Entry 7UO7 (electron microscopy, 3.09 A resolution); this record covers chains C and D of the 6 polymer chains in the assembly.

# Chain C
Name: Non-structural protein 7
Organism: Severe acute respiratory syndrome coronavirus 2
Reference sequence: P0DTD1 (R1AB_SARS2); residues 1-83 here correspond to UniProt positions 3860-3942 (UniProt number = residue number + 3859)
Sequence (92 residues; each row starts with the number of its first residue; numbers below 1 keep their minus sign (Val-8 is residue -8)):
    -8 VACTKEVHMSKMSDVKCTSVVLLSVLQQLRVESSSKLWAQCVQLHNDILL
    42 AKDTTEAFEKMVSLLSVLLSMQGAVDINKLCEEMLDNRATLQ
Disordered / not traced: -8 to 0, 74-83
Differences from the reference sequence: expression tag (-8 to 0)
Curated features (UniProtKB/Swiss-Prot):
  - site: Gln83 (Cleavage)

# Chain D
Name: Non-structural protein 8
Organism: Severe acute respiratory syndrome coronavirus 2
Reference sequence: P0DTD1 (R1AB_SARS2); residues 1-198 here correspond to UniProt positions 3943-4140 (UniProt number = residue number + 3942)
Sequence (198 residues; each row starts with the number of its first residue):
     1 AIASEFSSLPSYAAFATAQEAYEQAVANGDSEVVLKKLKKSLNVAKSEFD
    51 RDAAMQRKLEKMADQAMTQMYKQARSEDKRAKVTSAMQTMLFTMLRKLDN
   101 DALNNIINNARDGCVPLNIIPLTTAAKLMVVIPDYNTYKNTCDGTTFTYA
   151 SALWEIQQVVDADSKIVQLSEISMDNSPNLAWPLIVTALRANSAVKLQ
Disordered / not traced: 1-5, 192-198
Curated features (UniProtKB/Swiss-Prot):
  - site: Gln198 (Cleavage)

# Chain C / chain D interface
Contacting residue pairs (52; chain C residue first):
  Asp5(C) - Met94(D)
  Asp5(C) - Lys97(D)
  Asp5(C) - Leu98(D)
  Val6(C) - Leu98(D)  hydrophobic
  Cys8(C) - Met94(D)  hydrophobic
  Thr9(C) - Met94(D)
  Thr9(C) - Leu95(D)
  Thr9(C) - Leu98(D)
  Val12(C) - Met87(D)
  Val12(C) - Met90(D)  hydrophobic
  Val12(C) - Leu91(D)  hydrophobic
  Val12(C) - Met94(D)  hydrophobic
  Leu13(C) - Leu91(D)  hydrophobic
  Ser15(C) - Met87(D)
  Val16(C) - Met87(D)  hydrophobic
  Val16(C) - Gln88(D)
  Gln19(C) - Met87(D)
  Leu28(C) - Ile119(D)  hydrophobic
  Gln31(C) - Ile119(D)
  Phe49(C) - Leu98(D)  hydrophobic
  Phe49(C) - Asn100(D)
  Glu50(C) - Leu122(D)
  Met52(C) - Leu103(D)  hydrophobic
  Val53(C) - Ala102(D)  hydrophobic
  Val53(C) - Leu103(D)  hydrophobic
  Val53(C) - Ile120(D)  hydrophobic
  Ser54(C) - Ile119(D)
  Ser54(C) - Ile120(D)  hydrogen bond (side chain-backbone)
  Ser54(C) - Leu122(D)
  Leu56(C) - Leu95(D)  hydrophobic
  Leu56(C) - Ile106(D)  hydrophobic
  Leu56(C) - Ile107(D)  hydrophobic
  Ser57(C) - Pro116(D)
  Ser57(C) - Asn118(D)
  Ser57(C) - Ile119(D)
  Ser57(C) - Ile120(D)
  Val58(C) - Ile119(D)  hydrophobic
  Leu59(C) - Leu91(D)  hydrophobic
  Leu60(C) - Ile106(D)  hydrophobic
  Leu60(C) - Ala110(D)  hydrophobic
  Leu60(C) - Pro116(D)
  Ser61(C) - Pro116(D)  hydrogen bond (side chain-backbone)
  Ser61(C) - Leu117(D)
  Ile68(C) - Phe92(D)  hydrophobic
  Ile68(C) - Arg111(D)
  Asn69(C) - Ala110(D)
  Asn69(C) - Arg111(D)  hydrogen bond (side chain-backbone)
  Cys72(C) - Arg96(D)  hydrogen bond (backbone-side chain)
  Cys72(C) - Ile107(D)  hydrophobic
  Cys72(C) - Arg111(D)
  Glu73(C) - Arg96(D)
  Glu73(C) - Arg111(D)  salt bridge
Other interface residues (no listed pair), chain C (31 interface residues in all): Lys2, Leu20, Gln63, Val66, Leu71
Other interface residues (no listed pair), chain D (27 interface residues in all): Thr84, Val115, Tyr149, Ala150

# In short
The interface between chain C and chain D involves 31 residues on one side and 27 on the other; the contacts
include 4 hydrogen bonds and 1 salt bridge. Among the polar pairs are Glu73(C)-Arg111(D), Ser54(C)-Ile120(D)
and Ser61(C)-Pro116(D).
Here chain C is Non-structural protein 7 and chain D is Non-structural protein 8, both from Severe acute
respiratory syndrome coronavirus 2. Entry 7UO7 (SARS-CoV-2 replication-transcription complex bound to ATP, in
a pre-catalytic state) was determined by electron microscopy together with 7UO4, 7UO9 and 7UOE from the same
study.
